3T05 - chains B and C of the 4 polymer chains in the assembly; structure by X-ray diffraction, 3.05 A resolution.

== Chain B (and C) ==
Protein: Pyruvate kinase
Source organism: Staphylococcus aureus subsp. aureus
Notes: EC 2.7.1.40; chain C of this document is another copy of the same molecule, construct and numbering; everything in this record applies to it too
UniProt: Q6GG09 (KPYK_STAAR); numbering as in UniProt (aligned over 1-585)
Chain sequence (606 residues; numbered -20 to 585; the number before each row is that of its first residue; numbers below 1 keep their minus sign (Met-20 is residue -20)):
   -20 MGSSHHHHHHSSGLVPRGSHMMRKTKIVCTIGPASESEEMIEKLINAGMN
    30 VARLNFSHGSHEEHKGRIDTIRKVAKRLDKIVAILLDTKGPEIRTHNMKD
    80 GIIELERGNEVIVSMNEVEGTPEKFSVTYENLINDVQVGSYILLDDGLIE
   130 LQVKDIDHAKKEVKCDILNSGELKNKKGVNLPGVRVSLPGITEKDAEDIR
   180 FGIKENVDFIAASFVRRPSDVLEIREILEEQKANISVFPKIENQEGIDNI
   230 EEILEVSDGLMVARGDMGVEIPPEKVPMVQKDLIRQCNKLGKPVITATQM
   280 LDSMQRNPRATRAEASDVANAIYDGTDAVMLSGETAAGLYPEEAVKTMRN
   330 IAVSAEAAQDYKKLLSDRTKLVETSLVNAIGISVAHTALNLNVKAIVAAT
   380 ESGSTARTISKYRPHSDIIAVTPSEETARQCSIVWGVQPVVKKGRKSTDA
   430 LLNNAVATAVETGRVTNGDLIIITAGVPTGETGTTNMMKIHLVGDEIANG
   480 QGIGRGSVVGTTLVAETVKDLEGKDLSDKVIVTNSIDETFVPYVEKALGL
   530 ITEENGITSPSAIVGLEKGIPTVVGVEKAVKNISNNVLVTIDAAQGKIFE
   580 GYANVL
Disordered / not traced: -20 to 0, 584-585
Differences from the reference sequence: expression tag (-20 to 0)
UniProt features mapped onto this chain:
  - binding site (substrate): Arg32, Gly244, Asp245, Thr277
  - binding site (ATP): Asn34 to His37, Arg73, Lys156
  - binding site (K(+)): Asn34, Ser36, Asp66, Thr67
  - binding site (Mg(2+)): Glu221, Asp245
  - site: Lys219 (Transition state stabilizer)

== How chain B and chain C interact ==
Contacting residue pairs (29; chain B residue first):
  Arg243(B) - Arg291(C)
  Pro252(B) - Ala289(C)
  Pro252(B) - Thr290(C)
  Pro252(B) - Arg291(C)
  Pro252(B) - Ala294(C)
  Glu253(B) - Arg288(C)
  Glu253(B) - Ala294(C)
  Glu253(B) - Thr326(C)  hydrogen bond
  Lys254(B) - Ser333(C)  hydrogen bond
  Val255(B) - Arg291(C)
  Pro256(B) - Arg291(C)
  Pro256(B) - Ser295(C)
  Met257(B) - Tyr302(C)  hydrogen bond
  Lys260(B) - Asn299(C)
  Lys260(B) - Tyr302(C)
  Gln278(B) - Arg291(C)
  Arg291(B) - Pro252(C)
  Arg291(B) - Gln278(C)  hydrogen bond
  Arg291(B) - Asp296(C)  salt bridge
  Ser295(B) - Asp296(C)  hydrogen bond
  Asp296(B) - Arg291(C)  salt bridge
  Asp296(B) - Ala292(C)
  Asn299(B) - Ser295(C)
  Asn299(B) - Asn299(C)  hydrogen bond
  Ile330(B) - Glu253(C)
  Ser333(B) - Glu253(C)
  Ala337(B) - Lys254(C)
  Ala337(B) - Met257(C)
  Lys349(B) - Lys342(C)
Other interface residues (no listed pair), chain B (25 interface residues in all): Gln259, Arg288, Ala294, Tyr302, Asn329, Ala336, Lys342, Asp346
Other interface residues (no listed pair), chain C (22 interface residues in all): Asn148, Pro256, Arg264, Ile330

== Overview ==
25 residues of chain B and 22 residues of chain C are in contact; the contacts include 6 hydrogen bonds and 2
salt bridges. Polar pairs include Arg291(B)-Asp296(C), Glu253(B)-Thr326(C) and Lys254(B)-Ser333(C).
Both chains are Pyruvate kinase (Staphylococcus aureus subsp. aureus). Entry 3T05 (Crystal structure of S.
aureus Pyruvate Kinase) was determined by X-ray diffraction (same publication as 3T07).
